2OGY - chains A and B; structure by X-ray diffraction, 2.30 A resolution.

Chain A (and B):
Name: 5-methyltetrahydrofolate corrinoid/iron sulfur protein methyltransferase
Source organism: Moorella thermoacetica
Notes: chain B of this document is another copy of the same molecule, construct and numbering; everything in this record applies to it too
UniProt: Q46389 (Q46389_MOOTH); numbering as in UniProt (aligned over 1-262)
Chain sequence (262 residues; numbered 1 to 262; the number before each row is that of its first residue):
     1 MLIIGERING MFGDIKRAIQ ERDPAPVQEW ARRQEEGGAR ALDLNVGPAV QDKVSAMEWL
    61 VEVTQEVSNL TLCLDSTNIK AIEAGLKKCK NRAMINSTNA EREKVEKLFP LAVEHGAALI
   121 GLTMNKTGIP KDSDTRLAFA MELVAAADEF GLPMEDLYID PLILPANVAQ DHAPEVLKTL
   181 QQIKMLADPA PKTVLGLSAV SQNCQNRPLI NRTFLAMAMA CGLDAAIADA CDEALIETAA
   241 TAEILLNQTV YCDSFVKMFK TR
Sequence notes: engineered mutation Ala199 (Asn in Q46389)
Metal / ion sites: Ca2+: Gly222, Asp224
Ligand contacts: 5-methyl-5,6,7,8-tetrahydrofolic acid (C2F): Glu6, Asn9, Met11, Phe12, Asp75, Asn96, Ile120, Leu122, Asp160, Leu162, Gly196, Ser198, Ala199, Gln202, Arg207, Ile227
Curated features (UniProtKB/Swiss-Prot):
  - binding site ((6S)-5-methyl-5,6,7,8-tetrahydrofolate): Asn96, Asp160, Gln202, Arg207
  - binding site (Ca(2+)): Lys184, Gly222, Asp224
  - binding site (methylcob(III)alamin): Gln202, Asn203
Reported in the primary citation:
  - binding site for 5-methyl-5,6,7,8-tetrahydrofolic acid: Asp160
  - catalytic residues: Asp160 (proposed by the authors, not directly observed)

Chain A / chain B interface:
Residue-residue contacts (60; chain A residue first):
  Ala166(A) - Tyr251(B)
  Asn167(A) - Tyr251(B)
  Gln170(A) - Ile244(B)  hydrogen bond (side chain-backbone)
  Gln170(A) - Asn247(B)
  Gln170(A) - Thr249(B)  hydrogen bond (side chain-backbone)
  Gln170(A) - Val250(B)
  Gln170(A) - Tyr251(B)  hydrogen bond (side chain-backbone)
  Asp171(A) - Asn247(B)
  Ala173(A) - Leu245(B)
  Pro174(A) - Leu245(B)
  Pro174(A) - Leu246(B)
  Pro174(A) - Asn247(B)
  Leu177(A) - Leu246(B)  hydrophobic
  Val200(A) - Leu245(B)  hydrophobic
  Cys204(A) - Tyr251(B)
  Gln205(A) - Tyr251(B)  hydrogen bond (backbone-side chain)
  Gln205(A) - Asp253(B)
  Gln205(A) - Phe255(B)
  Leu209(A) - Glu237(B)
  Leu209(A) - Thr241(B)
  Ile210(A) - Thr241(B)
  Ile210(A) - Leu245(B)
  Thr213(A) - Thr241(B)
  Thr213(A) - Ala242(B)
  Thr213(A) - Leu245(B)
  Phe214(A) - Leu245(B)
  Ala216(A) - Met217(B)
  Met217(A) - Ala216(B)
  Met217(A) - Ala220(B)  hydrophobic
  Met217(A) - Ala242(B)
  Met217(A) - Leu245(B)  hydrophobic
  Met217(A) - Leu246(B)  hydrophobic
  Ala220(A) - Met217(B)  hydrophobic
  Glu237(A) - Leu209(B)
  Thr241(A) - Leu209(B)
  Thr241(A) - Ile210(B)
  Thr241(A) - Thr213(B)
  Ala242(A) - Thr213(B)
  Ala242(A) - Met217(B)
  Ile244(A) - Gln170(B)  hydrogen bond (backbone-side chain)
  Leu245(A) - Ala173(B)
  Leu245(A) - Pro174(B)
  Leu245(A) - Val200(B)  hydrophobic
  Leu245(A) - Ile210(B)
  Leu245(A) - Thr213(B)
  Leu245(A) - Phe214(B)
  Leu245(A) - Met217(B)  hydrophobic
  Leu246(A) - Pro174(B)
  Leu246(A) - Met217(B)  hydrophobic
  Asn247(A) - Gln170(B)
  Asn247(A) - Asp171(B)
  Thr249(A) - Gln170(B)  hydrogen bond (backbone-side chain)
  Val250(A) - Gln170(B)
  Tyr251(A) - Ala166(B)
  Tyr251(A) - Asn167(B)
  Tyr251(A) - Gln170(B)  hydrogen bond (backbone-side chain)
  Tyr251(A) - Cys204(B)
  Tyr251(A) - Gln205(B)  hydrogen bond (side chain-backbone)
  Asp253(A) - Gln205(B)
  Phe255(A) - Gln205(B)
Also at the interface, not in a pair above, chain A (31 interface residues in all): Thr238, Val256
Also at the interface, not in a pair above, chain B (32 interface residues in all): Leu177, Asn206, Thr238, Val256

Summary:
Chain A and chain B form an interface of 31 and 32 residues respectively; the contacts include 8 hydrogen
bonds. Among the polar pairs are Gln170(A)-Ile244(B), Gln170(A)-Thr249(B) and Gln170(A)-Tyr251(B). Bound to
chain A: 5-methyl-5,6,7,8-tetrahydrofolic acid. The paper reports the catalytic residue Asp160(A); a binding
site for 5-methyl-5,6,7,8-tetrahydrofolic acid at Asp160(A).
Chain A and chain B are both 5-methyltetrahydrofolate corrinoid/iron sulfur protein methyltransferase
(Moorella thermoacetica); the structure, Asn199Ala Mutant of the 5-methyltetrahydrofolate corrinoid/iron
sulfur protein methyltransferase complexed with methyltetrahydrofolate to 2.3 Angstrom resolution, was
determined by X-ray diffraction (same publication as 2E7F).
